Entry 6F5O (electron microscopy, 9.80 A resolution (very low resolution: no residue pairs are listed; an interface is given only as per-side residue counts)); this record covers chains A and V of the 5 polymer chains in the assembly.

[Chain A]
Protein: Polymerase acidic protein
Source organism: Influenza B virus
UniProt: Q5V8Z9 (Q5V8Z9_9INFB); numbering as in UniProt (aligned over 1-726)
Chain sequence (727 residues; numbered 0 to 726; the number before each row is that of its first residue; numbering starts at 0):
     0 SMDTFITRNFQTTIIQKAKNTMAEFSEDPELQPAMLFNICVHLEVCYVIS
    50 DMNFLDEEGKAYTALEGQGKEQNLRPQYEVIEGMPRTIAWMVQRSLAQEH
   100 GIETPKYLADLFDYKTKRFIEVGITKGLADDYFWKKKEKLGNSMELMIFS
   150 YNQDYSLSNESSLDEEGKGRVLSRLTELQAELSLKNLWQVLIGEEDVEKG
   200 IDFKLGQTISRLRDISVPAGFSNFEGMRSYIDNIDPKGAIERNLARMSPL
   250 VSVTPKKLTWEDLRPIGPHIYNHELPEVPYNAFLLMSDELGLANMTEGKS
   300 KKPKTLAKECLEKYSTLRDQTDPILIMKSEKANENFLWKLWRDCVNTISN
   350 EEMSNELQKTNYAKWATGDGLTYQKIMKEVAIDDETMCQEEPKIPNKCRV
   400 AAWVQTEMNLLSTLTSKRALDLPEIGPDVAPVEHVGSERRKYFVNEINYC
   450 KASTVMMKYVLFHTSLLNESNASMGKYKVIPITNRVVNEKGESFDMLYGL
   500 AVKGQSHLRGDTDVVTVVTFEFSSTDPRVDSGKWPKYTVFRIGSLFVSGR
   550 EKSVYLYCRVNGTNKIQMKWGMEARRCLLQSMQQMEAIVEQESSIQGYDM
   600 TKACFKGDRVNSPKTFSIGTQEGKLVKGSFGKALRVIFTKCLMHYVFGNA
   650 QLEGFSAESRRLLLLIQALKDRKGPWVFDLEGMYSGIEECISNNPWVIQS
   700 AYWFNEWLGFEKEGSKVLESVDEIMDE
Unresolved in the structure: 64-70, 723-726
Construct notes: expression tag (0)

[Chain V]
Molecule: 5' promoter vRNA
Sequence (14 nucleotides; each row starts with the number of its first residue):
     1 AGUAGUAACAAGAG

[Chain A / chain V interface]
At this resolution (10 A) residue pairs are not listed: 31 residues of chain A and 11 of chain V lie at the interface.

[In short]
Chain A and chain V form an interface of 31 and 11 residues respectively.
Here chain A is Polymerase acidic protein (Influenza B virus) and chain V is 5' promoter vRNA. Entry 6F5O (A
mechanism for the activation of the influenza virus transcriptase) was determined by electron microscopy,
deposited together with 6F5P.
